PDB entry 8POB | X-ray diffraction, 1.74 A resolution | chain A

== Chain A ==
Protein: Lysozyme C
Source organism: Gallus gallus
Notes: EC 3.2.1.17
UniProt: P00698 (LYSC_CHICK); residues -17 to 129 here correspond to UniProt positions 1-147 (UniProt number = residue number + 18)
Chain sequence (147 residues; row label = number of the first residue in the row; numbers below 1 keep their minus sign (Met-17 is residue -17)):
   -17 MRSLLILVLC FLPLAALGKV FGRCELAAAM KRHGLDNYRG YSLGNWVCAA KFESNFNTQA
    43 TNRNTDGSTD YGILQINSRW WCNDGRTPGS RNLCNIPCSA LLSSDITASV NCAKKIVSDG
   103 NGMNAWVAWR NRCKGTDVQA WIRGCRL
Unresolved in the structure: -17 to 0
Cystine bridges: Cys6-Cys127, Cys30-Cys115, Cys64-Cys80, Cys76-Cys94
Ion coordination: Na+: Ser60, Cys64, Ser72, Arg73; terbium(III) ion: Asp101 (together with ZW0)
Ligand contacts: ZW0 (6-[[4-[(6-carboxypyridin-2-yl)methyl]-7-(3-sulfopropyl)-1,4,7-triazonan-1-yl]methyl]pyridine-2-carboxylic acid): Trp62, Trp63, Leu75, Asp101, Gly102, Asn103, Ala107
Curated features (UniProtKB/Swiss-Prot):
  - active site: Glu35, Asp52
  - binding site (substrate): Asp101
From the paper describing this entry:
  - terbium(III) ion coordination: Asp101
  - binding site for ZW0: Trp62
  - binding site for ZW0: Ala107 (from molecular simulation)

== Summary ==
Ligands of chain A: compound ZW0. Ser60, Cys64, Ser72 and Arg73 form the Na+ site. Curated annotation
(UniProt) lists active-site residues Glu35 and Asp52 and substrate-binding residue Asp101. The paper reports a
binding site for ZW0 at Trp62 and Ala107; terbium(III) ion coordination by Asp101.
Chain A is Lysozyme C (Gallus gallus); the structure, Crystal structure of Hen Egg White Lysozyme
co-crystallized with 10 mM TbXo4-SO3, was determined by X-ray diffraction together with 8OWC, 8PIW and 8P2Q
from the same study.
